Entry 5YUY (X-ray diffraction, 1.74 A resolution); this record covers chains F and G of the 3 polymer chains in the assembly.

# Chain F
Molecule: DNA polymerase IV
Source organism: Escherichia coli K-12
Notes: EC 2.7.7.7
Reference sequence: Q47155 (DPO4_ECOLI); numbering as in UniProt (aligned over 2-351)
Amino-acid sequence (352 residues; numbered 0 to 351; the number before each row is that of its first residue; numbering starts at 0):
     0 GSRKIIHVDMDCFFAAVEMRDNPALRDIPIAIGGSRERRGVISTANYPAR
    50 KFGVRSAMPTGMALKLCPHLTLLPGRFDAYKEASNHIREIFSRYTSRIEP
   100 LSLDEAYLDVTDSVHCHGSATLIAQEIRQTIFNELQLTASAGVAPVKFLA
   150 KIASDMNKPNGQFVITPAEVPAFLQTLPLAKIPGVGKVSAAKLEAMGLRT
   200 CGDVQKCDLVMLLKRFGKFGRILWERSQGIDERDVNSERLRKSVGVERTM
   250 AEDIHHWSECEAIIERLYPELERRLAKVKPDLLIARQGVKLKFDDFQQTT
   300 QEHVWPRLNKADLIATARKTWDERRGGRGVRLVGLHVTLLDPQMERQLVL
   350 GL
Unresolved in the structure: 342-351
Construct notes: expression tag (0-1)
Curated features (UniProtKB/Swiss-Prot):
  - active site: Glu104
  - binding site (Mg(2+)): Asp8, Asp103
  - site: Phe13 (Substrate discrimination)
  - natural variant: Glu36 to Arg38 (sequence variant, change not given here; In strain: ECOR 45B1), Gln124 (Q124K: In strain: ECOR 35D), Asn132 (N132S: In strain: ECOR 34B1 and ECOR 37UG), Gln135 (Q135H: In strain: ECOR 70B1), Pro170 (P170S: In strain: ECOR 37UG), Ala171 (A171T: In strain: ECOR 45B1, ECOR 46D and 2 more), Leu176 (L176F: In strain: ECOR 37UG), Gly201 (G201S: In strain: ECOR 59B2), Met210 (M210I: In strain: ECOR 37UG, ECOR 45B1 and 4 more; M210T: In strain: ECOR 35D, ECOR 46D and 6 more), Arg225 (R225C: In strain: ECOR 59B2 and ECOR 60B2), Ala310 (A310S: In strain: ECOR 57B2, ECOR 59B2 and 2 more), Asp321 (D321N: In strain: ECOR 35D)
  - mutagenesis: Asp8 (D8A/H: Loss of function), Arg49 (R49A/F: Loss of function), Asp103 (D103A/N: Loss of function), Glu104 (E104A: Loss of function)
Ion coordination: Mg2+ site 1: Asp8, Met9, Asp103 (together with dTTP, diphosphate) (shared with 1 residue of chain H); Mg2+ site 2: Asp8, Asp103, Glu104 (together with dTTP) (shared with 2 residues of chain H)
Small-molecule neighbours: diphosphate / dTTP: Asp8, Met9, Asp10, Cys11, Phe12, Phe13, Ser42, Thr43, Tyr46, Arg49, Ser55, Ala56, Asp103, Glu104, Lys157
What the authors report for this chain:
  - mutagenesis - R49A: abolished catalytic activity

# Chain G
Molecule: DTN1
Sequence (18 nucleotides; numbered 837 to 854; the number before each row is that of its first residue):
   837 TCTAGGGTCCTAGGACCC

# Interface between chain F and chain G
Pairs across the interface (38; chain F residue first):
  Arg35(F) - DC838(G)  phosphate contact
  Arg38(F) - DT839(G)  phosphate contact
  Arg38(F) - DA840(G)  sugar contact
  Val40(F) - DT839(G)  phosphate contact
  Val40(F) - DA840(G)  base contact
  Ser42(F) - DA840(G)  base contact
  Ala56(F) - DA840(G)  base contact
  Pro58(F) - DT837(G)  base contact
  Pro58(F) - DT839(G)  sugar contact
  Gly60(F) - DT837(G)  phosphate contact
  Gly60(F) - DC838(G)  phosphate contact
  Met61(F) - DT837(G)  base contact
  Lys64(F) - DT837(G)  phosphate contact
  Lys217(F) - DT847(G)  salt bridge to the phosphate
  Arg238(F) - DT844(G)  hydrogen bond to the phosphate
  Arg238(F) - DC845(G)  salt bridge to the phosphate
  Arg240(F) - DG843(G)  salt bridge to the phosphate
  Arg240(F) - DT844(G)  phosphate contact
  Lys241(F) - DT844(G)  hydrogen bond to the phosphate
  Lys241(F) - DC845(G)  salt bridge to the phosphate
  Ser242(F) - DG843(G)  sugar contact
  Ser242(F) - DT844(G)  hydrogen bond to the phosphate
  Val243(F) - DG843(G)  phosphate contact
  Gly244(F) - DG842(G)  phosphate contact
  Gly244(F) - DG843(G)  hydrogen bond to the phosphate
  Val245(F) - DG842(G)  phosphate contact
  Glu246(F) - DG841(G)  sugar contact
  Glu246(F) - DG842(G)  hydrogen bond to the phosphate
  Arg247(F) - DG841(G)  phosphate contact
  Arg247(F) - DG842(G)  salt bridge to the phosphate
  Thr248(F) - DA840(G)  sugar contact
  Thr248(F) - DG841(G)  hydrogen bond to the phosphate
  Arg273(F) - DG842(G)  salt bridge to the phosphate
  Arg273(F) - DG843(G)  salt bridge to the phosphate
  Phe295(F) - DT839(G)  stacking on the base
  Arg330(F) - DT839(G)  salt bridge to the phosphate
  Arg330(F) - DA840(G)  salt bridge to the phosphate
  Leu331(F) - DG841(G)  phosphate contact
Interface residues without a listed pair, chain F (28 interface residues in all): Gly39, Ile41, Leu239, Lys291

# In short
28 residues of chain F and 10 residues of chain G are in contact, with 6 hydrogen bonds, 9 salt bridges and 1
aromatic stacking contact. Polar pairs include Arg238(F)-DT844(G), Lys241(F)-DT844(G) and Ser242(F)-DT844(G).
Ligands of chain F: diphosphate / dTTP. The paper reports that R49A of chain F abolishes catalytic activity.
Here chain F is DNA polymerase IV (Escherichia coli K-12) and chain G is DTN1. Entry 5YUY (DNA polymerase IV -
DNA ternary complex 9) was determined by X-ray diffraction together with 5YUR, 5YUS, 5YUT, 5YUU, 5YUV, 5YUW
and 10 further entries from the same study.
